1IBK - chains A and N of the 22 polymer chains in the assembly; structure by X-ray diffraction, 3.31 A resolution.

Chain A:
Molecule: 16S ribosomal RNA
From: Thermus thermophilus
Sequence (1522 nucleotides; each row starts with the number of its first residue; note: 42 numbers in that range are skipped by the numbering (no residue carries them; nothing is unmodelled there); a row labelled like 190A-190L holds insertion residues (190A, then the next letters in order); numbering starts at 0):
     0 UUUGUUGGAG AGUUUGAUCC UGGCUCAGGG UGAACGCUGG CGGCGUGCCU AAGACAUGCA
    60 AGUCGUGCGG G
    73 CCGCGGGGUU UU
    88 ACUCCG
    95 UGGUC
   101 AGCGGCGGAC GGGUGAGUAA CGCGUGGGU
  129A G
   130 ACCUACCCGG AAGAGGGGGA CAACCCGGGG AAACUCGGGC UAAUCCCCCA UGUGGACCCG
   190 C
190A-190L CCCUUGGGGUGU
   191 GUCCAAAGGG CUUU
   216 GCCCGCUUCC GGAUGGGCCC GCGUCCCAUC AGCUAGUUGG UGGGGUAAUG GCCCACCAAG
   276 GCGACGACGG GUAGCCGGUC UGAGAGGAUG GCCGGCCACA GGGGCACUGA GACACGGGCC
   336 CCACUCCUAC GGGAGGCAGC AGUUAGGAAU CUUCCGCAAU GGGCGCAAGC CUGACGGAGC
   396 GACGCCGCUU GGAGGAAGAA GCCCUUCGGG GUGUAAACUC CUGAA
   442 CCCGGGACGA AACCCCCGAC GA
   474 GGGGACUGAC GGUACCGGG
   494 GUAAUAGCGC CGGCCAACUC CGUGCCAGCA GCCGCGGUAA UACGGAGGGC GCGAGCGUUA
   554 CCCGGAUUCA CUGGGCGUAA AGGGCGUGUA GGCGGCCUGG GGCGUCCCAU GUGAAAGACC
   614 ACGGCUCAAC CGUGGGGGAG CGUGGGAUAC GCUCAGGCUA GACGGUGGGA GAGGGUGGUG
   674 GAAUUCCCGG AGUAGCGGUG AAAUGCGCAG AUACCGGGAG GAACGCCGAU GGCGAAGGCA
   734 GCCACCUGGU CCACCCGUGA CGCUGAGGCG CGAAAGCGUG GGGAGCAAAC CGGAUUAGAU
   794 ACCCGGGUAG UCCACGCCCU AAACGAUGCG CGCUAGGUCU CUGGGUCU
   848 CCUGGGGGCC GAAGCUAACG CGUUAAGCGC GCCGCCUGGG GAGUACGGCC GCAAGGCUGA
   908 AACUCAAAGG AAUUGACGGG GGCCCGCACA AGCGGUGGAG CAUGUGGUUU AAUUCGAAGC
   968 AACGCGAAGA ACCUUACCAG GCCUUGACAU GCUAGG
 1003A G
  1004 AACCCGGGUG AAAGCCUGGG GUGCCCC
1030A-1030D GCGA
  1031 GGGGAGCCCU AGCACAGGUG CUGCAUGGCC GUCGUCAGCU CGUGCCGUGA GGUGUUGGGU
  1091 UAAGUCCCGC AACGAGCGCA ACCCCCGCCG UUAGUUGCCA GCGGUUCGGC CGGGCACUCU
  1151 AACGGGACUG CCCGCGAAA
  1171 GCGGGAGGAA GGAGGGGACG ACGUCUGGUC AGCAUGGCCC UUACGGCCUG GGCGACACAC
  1231 GUGCUACAAU GCCCACUACA AAGCGAUGCC ACCCGGCAAC GGGGAGCUAA UCGCAAAAAG
  1291 GUGGGCCCAG UUCGGAUUGG GGUCUGCAAC CCGACCCCAU GAAGCCGGAA UCGCUAGUAA
  1351 UCGCGGAUCA G
 1361A C
  1362 CAUGCCGCGG UGAAUACGUU CCCGGGCCUU GUACACACCG CCCGUCACGC CAUGGGAGCG
  1422 GGCUCUACCC GAAGUCGCCG GG
  1446 AGCCUACGGG
  1459 CAGGCGCCGA GGGUAGGGCC CGUGACUGGG GCGAAGUCGU AACAAGGUAG CUGUACCGGA
  1519 AGGUGCGGCU GGAUCACCUC CUUUCU
Disordered / not traced: 0-4, 1534-1544
Metal / ion sites: Mg2+ site 1: U12, G22; Mg2+ site 2: U12, C526, A914; Mg2+ site 3 near G15 (its only coordinating residue here); Mg2+ site 4 near G21 (its only coordinating residue here); Mg2+ site 5: G61, U62, G105; Mg2+ site 6: G69, G70, U98; Mg2+ site 7: A109, G331; Mg2+ site 8: A116, G117, G289; Mg2+ site 9: C174, C175; Mg2+ site 10: G181, U182; Mg2+ site 11: U182, G183; Mg2+ site 12 near A195 (its only coordinating residue here); 64 more Mg2+ sites not listed
Residues lining bound ligands: paromomycin (PAR): C1404, G1405, U1406, C1407, A1408, C1409, G1489, C1490, G1491, A1492, A1493, G1494, U1495, C1496

Chain N:
Name: 30S ribosomal protein S14
From: Thermus thermophilus
UniProtKB: P24320 (RS14_THETH); numbering as in UniProt (aligned over 1-61)
Sequence (61 residues; each row starts with the number of its first residue):
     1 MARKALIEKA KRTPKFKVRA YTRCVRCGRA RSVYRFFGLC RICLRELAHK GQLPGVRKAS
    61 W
Disordered / not traced: 1
Metal / ion sites: Zn2+: Cys24, Cys27, Cys40, Cys43
UniProt features mapped onto this chain:
  - binding site (Zn(2+)): Cys24, Cys27, Cys40, Cys43

How chain A and chain N interact:
Contacting residue pairs - 73 pairs, chain A then chain N:
  G973(A) with Arg29(N), sugar contact; Arg41(N), hydrogen bond to the phosphate
  A974(A) with Arg29(N), salt bridge to the phosphate; Arg31(N), hydrogen bond to the base; Ser32(N), phosphate contact; Arg41(N), salt bridge to the phosphate
  A975(A) with Arg31(N), phosphate contact; Ser32(N), sugar contact; Tyr34(N), hydrogen bond to the base
  G976(A) with Arg31(N), phosphate contact; Ser32(N), phosphate contact
  A977(A) with Arg31(N), salt bridge to the phosphate
  C979(A) with Val18(N), hydrogen bond to the base; Arg19(N), hydrogen bond to the base
  C980(A) with Arg19(N), hydrogen bond to the sugar; Tyr21(N), sugar contact
  U981(A) with Leu6(N), phosphate contact; Tyr21(N), sugar contact
  U982(A) with Leu6(N), sugar contact; Arg23(N), salt bridge to the phosphate
  A983(A) with Arg3(N), salt bridge to the phosphate; Leu6(N), phosphate contact
  A994(A) with Lys4(N), base contact; Ala5(N), base contact
  C995(A) with Lys4(N), hydrogen bond to the base
  A1015(A) with Lys15(N), phosphate contact
  G1047(A) with Lys4(N), salt bridge to the phosphate
  G1048(A) with Ala2(N), phosphate contact; Arg3(N), phosphate contact; Lys4(N), phosphate contact
  U1049(A) with Ala2(N), base contact; Arg3(N), phosphate contact
  C1059(A) with Arg45(N), hydrogen bond to the phosphate
  C1060(A) with Arg45(N), salt bridge to the phosphate
  C1113(A) with Arg57(N), sugar contact
  C1114(A) with Ser60(N), hydrogen bond to the sugar; Trp61(N), base contact
  C1115(A) with Trp61(N), sugar contact
  G1186(A) with Trp61(N), hydrogen bond to the base
  G1187(A) with Ser60(N), hydrogen bond to the base; Trp61(N), sugar contact
  A1188(A) with Lys58(N), hydrogen bond to the sugar; Ser60(N), sugar contact
  C1189(A) with Lys58(N), salt bridge to the phosphate
  G1202(A) with Ala2(N), phosphate contact; Cys27(N), hydrogen bond to the sugar; Arg29(N), sugar contact; Ile42(N), base contact; Cys43(N), hydrogen bond to the base; Glu46(N), hydrogen bond to the base
  C1203(A) with Ala2(N), phosphate contact; Cys27(N), sugar contact
  G1216(A) with Arg3(N), salt bridge to the phosphate; Ala5(N), phosphate contact
  C1217(A) with Ala5(N), phosphate contact; Glu8(N), phosphate contact
  U1219(A) with Arg19(N), salt bridge to the phosphate
  G1316(A) with Val18(N), phosphate contact
  C1317(A) with Phe16(N), stacking on the base; Lys17(N), phosphate contact; Val18(N), base contact; Arg19(N), base contact
  A1318(A) with Val18(N), base contact
  A1357(A) with Tyr34(N), sugar contact
  U1358(A) with Val33(N), sugar contact; Tyr34(N), phosphate contact; Arg35(N), salt bridge to the phosphate
  C1359(A) with Thr22(N), hydrogen bond to the phosphate; Val33(N), phosphate contact; Arg35(N), salt bridge to the phosphate
  A1360(A) with Arg35(N), salt bridge to the phosphate
  G1368(A) with Trp61(N), phosphate contact
  C1369(A) with Trp61(N), hydrogen bond to the phosphate
Also at the interface, not in a pair above, chain A (42 interface residues in all): A996, A1016, G1058
Also at the interface, not in a pair above, chain N (31 interface residues in all): Phe36

In short:
Chain A and chain N form an interface of 42 and 31 residues respectively, with 17 hydrogen bonds, 13 salt
bridges and 1 aromatic stacking contact. Among the polar pairs are A974(A)-Arg31(N), A975(A)-Tyr34(N) and
C979(A)-Val18(N). Ligands of chain A: paromomycin.
Chain A is 16S ribosomal RNA and chain N is 30S ribosomal protein S14, both from Thermus thermophilus; the
structure, Structure of the thermus thermophilus 30S ribosomal subunit in complex with the antibiotic
paromomycin, was determined by X-ray diffraction (same publication as 1IBL and 1IBM).
